4OSP - chains A and D of the 4 polymer chains in the assembly; structure by X-ray diffraction, 2.25 A resolution.

[Chain A (and D)]
Molecule: Oxygenase-reductase
Source organism: Streptomyces fradiae
Notes: fragment: C-terminal reductase domain; chain D of this document is another copy of the same molecule, construct and numbering; everything in this record applies to it too
Reference sequence: K0IB23 (K0IB23_STRFR); residues 2-253 here correspond to UniProt positions 413-664 (UniProt number = residue number + 411)
Amino-acid sequence (263 residues; numbered -9 to 253; the number before each row is that of its first residue; numbers below 1 keep their minus sign (Met-9 is residue -9)):
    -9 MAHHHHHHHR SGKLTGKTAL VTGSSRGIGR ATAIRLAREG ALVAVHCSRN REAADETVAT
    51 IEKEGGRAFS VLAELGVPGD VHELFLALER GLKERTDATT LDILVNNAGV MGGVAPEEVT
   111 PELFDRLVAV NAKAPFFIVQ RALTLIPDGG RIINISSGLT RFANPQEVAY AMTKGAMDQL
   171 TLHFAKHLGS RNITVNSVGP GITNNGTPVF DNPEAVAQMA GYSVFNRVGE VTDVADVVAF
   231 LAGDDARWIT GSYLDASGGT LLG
Disordered / not traced: -9 to 1 (chain D: -9 to 0, 195-202)
Differences from the reference sequence: initiating methionine (-9); expression tag (-8 to 1)
Ligand contacts:
  - rabelomycin (2V4): Met101, Ser147, Gly148, Leu149, Phe152, Asn154, Tyr160, Pro190, Gly191, Ile192, Phe200, Met209, Tyr212, Thr250
  - NADP (NAP; NADP nicotinamide-adenine-dinucleotide phosphate): Gly13, Ser14, Ser15, Arg16, Gly17, Ile18, Gly19, His36, Cys37, Ser38, Arg39, Ala63, Glu64, Leu65, Asn97, Ala98, Gly99, Val100, Arg116, Val120, Ile145, Ser146, Ser147, Tyr160, Lys164, Pro190, Gly191, Ile192, Thr193, Asn195

[Interface between chain A and chain D]
Residue-residue contacts - 77 pairs, chain A then chain D:
  Pro106(A) with Phe126(D); Gln130(D), hydrogen bond (backbone-side chain); Phe174(D), hydrophobic; His177(D)
  Glu107(A) with Gln130(D), hydrogen bond (backbone-side chain); Leu133(D); His177(D), salt bridge
  Val109(A) with Phe126(D), hydrophobic; Phe127(D); Gln130(D), hydrogen bond (backbone-side chain)
  Thr110(A) with Phe127(D)
  Pro111(A) with Phe127(D)
  Phe114(A) with Lys123(D); Phe126(D), hydrophobic; Phe127(D), hydrophobic
  Asp115(A) with Lys123(D), salt bridge
  Ala122(A) with Met162(D)
  Lys123(A) with Phe114(D); Asp115(D), salt bridge
  Phe126(A) with Pro106(D); Val109(D), hydrophobic; Phe114(D), hydrophobic; Val158(D), hydrophobic; Met162(D), hydrophobic
  Phe127(A) with Val109(D); Thr110(D); Pro111(D); Phe114(D), hydrophobic
  Gln130(A) with Pro106(D), hydrogen bond (side chain-backbone); Glu107(D); Val109(D), hydrogen bond (side chain-backbone)
  Leu133(A) with Glu107(D)
  Leu149(A) with Gln169(D); Leu172(D); His173(D), hydrogen bond (backbone-side chain)
  Thr150(A) with Gln169(D), hydrogen bond (backbone-side chain); Leu172(D)
  Arg151(A) with Leu172(D)
  Phe152(A) with His173(D)
  Ala153(A) with Leu172(D); His173(D); Lys176(D)
  Asn154(A) with His173(D), hydrogen bond (backbone-side chain)
  Pro155(A) with His173(D); Lys176(D); His177(D)
  Val158(A) with Phe126(D), hydrophobic; His173(D)
  Ala161(A) with Gln169(D); His173(D)
  Met162(A) with Ala122(D); Phe126(D), hydrophobic; Ala166(D); Gln169(D); Leu170(D), hydrophobic
  Ala166(A) with Met162(D)
  Gln169(A) with Leu149(D); Thr150(D), hydrogen bond (side chain-backbone); Ala161(D); Met162(D); Gly165(D)
  Leu170(A) with Met162(D)
  Leu172(A) with Thr150(D)
  His173(A) with Leu149(D), hydrogen bond (side chain-backbone); Phe152(D); Ala153(D); Asn154(D), hydrogen bond (side chain-backbone); Pro155(D); Val158(D); Ala161(D)
  Phe174(A) with Pro106(D), hydrophobic; Val158(D), hydrophobic
  Lys176(A) with Ala153(D); Pro155(D)
  His177(A) with Pro106(D); Glu107(D), salt bridge; Pro155(D)
Other interface residues (no listed pair), chain A (34 interface residues in all): Glu108, Val118, Gly165
Other interface residues (no listed pair), chain D (34 interface residues in all): Glu108, Val118, Arg151

[Summary]
Chain A and chain D each contribute 34 residues to their interface, with 11 hydrogen bonds and 4 salt bridges.
Polar contacts include Glu107(A)-His177(D), Asp115(A)-Lys123(D) and Pro106(A)-Gln130(D). Bound to chain A:
NADP and rabelomycin.
Both chains are Oxygenase-reductase (Streptomyces fradiae). Entry 4OSP (The crystal structure of urdamycin C-6
ketoreductase domain UrdMred with bound NADP and rabelomycin) was determined by X-ray diffraction (same
publication as 4OSO).
